9P14 - chain A; structure by X-ray diffraction, 1.78 A resolution.

Chain A:
Molecule: Thaumatin I
From: Thaumatococcus daniellii
Reference sequence: P02883 (THM1_THADA); residues 1-207 here correspond to UniProt positions 23-229 (UniProt number = residue number + 22)
Chain sequence (207 residues; each row starts with the number of its first residue):
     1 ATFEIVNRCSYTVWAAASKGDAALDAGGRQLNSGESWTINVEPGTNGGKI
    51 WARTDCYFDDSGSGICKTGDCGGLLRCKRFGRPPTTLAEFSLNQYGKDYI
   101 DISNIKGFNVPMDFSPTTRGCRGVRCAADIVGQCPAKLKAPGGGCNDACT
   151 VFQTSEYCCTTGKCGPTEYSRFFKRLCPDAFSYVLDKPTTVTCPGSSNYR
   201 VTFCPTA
Not modelled in the structure: 207
Disulfide bonds: Cys9-Cys204, Cys56-Cys66, Cys71-Cys77, Cys121-Cys193, Cys126-Cys177, Cys134-Cys145, Cys149-Cys158, Cys159-Cys164

Summary:
Chain A is Thaumatin I (Thaumatococcus daniellii); the structure, Thaumatin Room-Temperature In-Situ, Grown
On-Site, was determined by X-ray diffraction together with 9P12, 9P13, 9P15, 9P16 and 9P17 from the same
study.
